Entry 8CEO (electron microscopy, 3.60 A resolution); this record covers chains N and O of the 54 polymer chains in the assembly.

[Chain N]
Molecule: Nontemplate DNA
Sequence (209 nucleotides; numbered -73 to 135; the number before each row is that of its first residue; numbers below 1 keep their minus sign (DA-73 is residue -73)):
   -73 AGCACGCTGT GTATATAATA GCTATGGAAC GTTCGATTCA CCTCCGATGT GTGTTGTACA
   -13 TACATAAAAA TATCATAGCT CTTCTGCGCT GTGTTGGTCG TAGACAGCTC TAGCACCGCT
    47 TAAACGCACG TACGCGCTGT CCCCCGCGTT TTAACCGCCA AGGGGATTAC TCCCTAGTCT
   107 CCAGGCACGT GTCAGATATA TACATCGAT

[Chain O]
Name: TATA-binding protein
Organism: Saccharomyces cerevisiae
Reference sequence: G4XSG8 (G4XSG8_YEASX); residue numbers follow UniProt; this construct covers 1-240
Chain sequence (240 residues; each row starts with the number of its first residue):
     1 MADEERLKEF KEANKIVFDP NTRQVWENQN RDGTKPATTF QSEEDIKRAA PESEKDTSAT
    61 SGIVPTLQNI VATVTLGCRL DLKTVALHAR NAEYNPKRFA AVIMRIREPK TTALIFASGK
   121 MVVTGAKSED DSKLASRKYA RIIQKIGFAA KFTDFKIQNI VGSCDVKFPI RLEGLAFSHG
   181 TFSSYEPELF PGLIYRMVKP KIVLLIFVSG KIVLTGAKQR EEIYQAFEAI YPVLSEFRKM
Unresolved in the structure: 1-59

[How chain N and chain O interact]
Contacting residue pairs - 29 pairs, chain N then chain O:
  DT-62(N) - Leu189(O)  sugar contact
  DT-62(N) - Phe190(O)  base contact
  DA-61(N) - Phe190(O)  base contact
  DA-61(N) - Ile194(O)  phosphate contact
  DA-61(N) - Leu205(O)  base contact
  DT-60(N) - Ile194(O)  sugar contact
  DT-60(N) - Arg196(O)  salt bridge to the phosphate
  DT-60(N) - Val203(O)  phosphate contact
  DT-60(N) - Leu205(O)  base contact
  DT-60(N) - Thr215(O)  base contact
  DA-59(N) - Asn159(O)  hydrogen bond to the base
  DA-59(N) - Arg196(O)  salt bridge to the phosphate
  DA-59(N) - Val203(O)  sugar contact
  DA-59(N) - Thr215(O)  base contact
  DT-58(N) - Val71(O)  base contact
  DT-58(N) - Gln158(O)  sugar contact
  DT-58(N) - Asn159(O)  hydrogen bond to the base
  DA-57(N) - Val122(O)  base contact
  DA-57(N) - Gln158(O)  sugar contact
  DA-56(N) - Phe99(O)  base contact
  DA-56(N) - Phe116(O)  base contact
  DA-56(N) - Lys120(O)  phosphate contact
  DA-56(N) - Val122(O)  sugar contact
  DT-55(N) - Phe99(O)  base contact
  DT-55(N) - Phe116(O)  sugar contact
  DT-55(N) - Ser118(O)  hydrogen bond to the phosphate
  DT-55(N) - Lys120(O)  phosphate contact
  DA-54(N) - Ala100(O)  sugar contact
  DG-53(N) - Lys97(O)  salt bridge to the phosphate
Interface residues without a listed pair, chain O (20 interface residues in all): Thr73, Gly216, Lys218

[Summary]
Chain N and chain O form an interface of 10 and 20 residues respectively, with 3 hydrogen bonds and 3 salt
bridges. Polar contacts include DA-59(N)-Asn159(O), DT-58(N)-Asn159(O) and DT-55(N)-Ser118(O).
Chain N is Nontemplate DNA and chain O is TATA-binding protein (Saccharomyces cerevisiae); the structure,
Yeast RNA polymerase II transcription pre-initiation complex with core Mediator and the +1 nucleosome, was
determined by electron microscopy (same publication as 8CEN).
